PDB entry 8JXT | electron microscopy, 3.07 A resolution | chains B and C of the 5 polymer chains in the assembly

[Chain B]
Name: Guanine nucleotide-binding protein G(i) subunit alpha-1
From: Homo sapiens
UniProt: P63096 (GNAI1_HUMAN); residues 1-354 here = UniProt positions 1-354
Amino-acid sequence (354 residues; numbered 1 to 354; the number before each row is that of its first residue):
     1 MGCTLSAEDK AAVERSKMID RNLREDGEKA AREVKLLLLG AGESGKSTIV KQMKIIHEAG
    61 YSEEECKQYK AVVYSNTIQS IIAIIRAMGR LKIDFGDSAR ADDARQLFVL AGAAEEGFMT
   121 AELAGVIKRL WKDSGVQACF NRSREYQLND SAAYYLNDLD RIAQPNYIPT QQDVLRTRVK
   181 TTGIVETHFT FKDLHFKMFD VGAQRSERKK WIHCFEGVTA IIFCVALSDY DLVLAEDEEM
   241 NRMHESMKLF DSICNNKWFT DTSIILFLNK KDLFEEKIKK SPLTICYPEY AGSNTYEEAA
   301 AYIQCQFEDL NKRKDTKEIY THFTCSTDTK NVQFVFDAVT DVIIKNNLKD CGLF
Not modelled in the structure: 1-2, 54-181, 235-239, 354
Construct notes: engineered mutation Ala203 (Gly in P63096), Ser326 (Ala in P63096)
Swiss-Prot annotation at these positions:
  - region: Lys35 to Thr48 (G1 motif), Asp173 to Thr181 (G2 motif), Phe196 to Gly202, Gln204, Arg205 (G3 motif), Ile265 to Asp272 (G4 motif), Thr324, Cys325, Thr327 to Thr329 (G5 motif)
  - binding site (GTP): Glu43 to Thr48, Ser151, Leu175 to Thr181, Asp200 to Gly202, Gln204, Asn269 to Asp272
  - binding site (Mg(2+)): Ser47, Thr181
  - modified residue: Arg178 (ADP-ribosylarginine), Gln204 (Deamidated glutamine), Cys351 (ADP-ribosylcysteine)
  - lipidation: Gly2 (N-myristoyl glycine), Cys3 (S-palmitoyl cysteine)
  - natural variant: Gly40 (G40C: In NEDHISB; G40R: In NEDHISB), Gly45 (G45D: In NEDHISB), Thr48 (T48I: In NEDHISB; T48K: In NEDHISB), Gln52 (Q52P: In NEDHISB), Ser75 (deletion: In NEDHISB; uncertain significance), Gln172 (deletion: In NEDHISB), Asp173 (D173V: In NEDHISB), Glu186 to Phe189 (deletion: In NEDHISB; uncertain significance), Cys224 (C224Y: In NEDHISB), Lys270 (K270N: In NEDHISB; K270R: In NEDHISB), Asp272 (D272G: In NEDHISB), Val332 (V332E: In NEDHISB; uncertain significance)
  - mutagenesis: Gly42 (G42R: Abolishes switch to an activated conformation and dissociation from beta and gamma subunits upon GTP binding. Abolishes interaction with RGS family members), Glu116 (E116L: Enhances interaction (inactive GDP-bound) with RGS14), Gln147 (Q147L: Enhances interaction (inactive GDP-bound) with RGS14), Glu245 (E245L: Enhances interaction (inactive GDP-bound) with RGS14)

[Chain C]
Name: Guanine nucleotide-binding protein G(I)/G(S)/G(T) subunit beta-1
From: Homo sapiens
UniProt: P62873 (GBB1_HUMAN); residues 2-340 here = UniProt positions 2-340
Amino-acid sequence (345 residues; each row starts with the number of its first residue; numbers below 1 keep their minus sign (Met-4 is residue -4)):
    -4 MGSLLQSELD QLRQEAEQLK NQIRDARKAC ADATLSQITN NIDPVGRIQM RTRRTLRGHL
    56 AKIYAMHWGT DSRLLVSASQ DGKLIIWDSY TTNKVHAIPL RSSWVMTCAY APSGNYVACG
   116 GLDNICSIYN LKTREGNVRV SRELAGHTGY LSCCRFLDDN QIVTSSGDTT CALWDIETGQ
   176 QTTTFTGHTG DVMSLSLAPD TRLFVSGACD ASAKLWDVRE GMCRQTFTGH ESDINAICFF
   236 PNGNAFATGS DDATCRLFDL RADQELMTYS HDNIICGITS VSFSKSGRLL LAGYDDFNCN
   296 VWDALKADRA GVLAGHDNRV SCLGVTDDGM AVATGSWDSF LKIWN
Not modelled in the structure: -4 to 3
Construct notes: initiating methionine (-4); expression tag (-3 to 1)
Swiss-Prot annotation at these positions:
  - modified residue: Ser2 (N-acetylserine), His266 (Phosphohistidine)
  - natural variant: Leu30 (L30F: In MRD42; uncertain significance), Arg52 (R52G: In MRD42), Gly64 (G64V: In MRD42), Asp76 (D76E: In MRD42; D76G: In MRD42), Gly77 (G77S: In MRD42), Lys78 (K78R: In MRD42), Ile80 (I80N: In MRD42; I80T: In MRD42), His91 (H91R: In MRD42; uncertain significance), Ala92 (A92T: In MRD42), Pro94 (P94S: In MRD42), Leu95 (L95P: In MRD42), Arg96 (R96L: In MRD42), 5 further natural variant entries in UniProt

[Chain B / chain C interface]
Residue-residue contacts - 27 pairs, chain B then chain C:
  Val13(B) with Asn88(C)
  Arg15(B) with Val90(C)
  Ser16(B) with Asn88(C), hydrogen bond; Lys89(C), hydrogen bond (side chain-backbone)
  Ile19(B) with Lys89(C); Ala92(C), hydrophobic
  Asp20(B) with Lys89(C), salt bridge
  Leu23(B) with Lys78(C); Ile80(C), hydrophobic
  Gly27(B) with Leu55(C)
  Thr182(B) with Asn119(C)
  Gly183(B) with Leu117(C); Asn119(C)
  Ile184(B) with Leu117(C)
  Phe199(B) with Trp99(C), hydrophobic
  Gln204(B) with Gly144(C), hydrogen bond (side chain-backbone); Tyr145(C)
  Ser206(B) with Tyr145(C); Asp186(C)
  Lys210(B) with Met188(C); Cys204(C); Asp228(C), salt bridge
  Trp211(B) with Leu117(C)
  His213(B) with Tyr59(C), hydrogen bond
  Cys214(B) with Tyr59(C); Gln75(C); Trp99(C)
Interface residues without a listed pair, chain B (21 interface residues in all): Glu207, Phe215, Glu216, Trp258
Interface residues without a listed pair, chain C (25 interface residues in all): Gly53, Lys57, Asp118, Thr143, Gly162, Arg314, Trp332

[In short]
Chain B and chain C form an interface of 21 and 25 residues respectively; the contacts include 4 hydrogen
bonds and 2 salt bridges. Among the polar pairs are Asp20(B)-Lys89(C), Lys210(B)-Asp228(C) and
Ser16(B)-Asn88(C).
Chain B is Guanine nucleotide-binding protein G(i) subunit alpha-1 and chain C is Guanine nucleotide-binding
protein G(I)/G(S)/G(T) subunit beta-1, both from Homo sapiens; the structure, Histamine-bound H4R/Gi complex,
was determined by electron microscopy together with 8JXV, 8JXW and 8JXX from the same study.
